4AM4 - chains A and B; structure by X-ray diffraction, 1.68 A resolution.

== Chain A (and B) ==
Protein: Bacterioferritin
From: Blastochloris viridis
Notes: chain B of this document is another copy of the same molecule, construct and numbering; everything in this record applies to it too
Amino-acid sequence (159 residues; each row starts with the number of its first residue):
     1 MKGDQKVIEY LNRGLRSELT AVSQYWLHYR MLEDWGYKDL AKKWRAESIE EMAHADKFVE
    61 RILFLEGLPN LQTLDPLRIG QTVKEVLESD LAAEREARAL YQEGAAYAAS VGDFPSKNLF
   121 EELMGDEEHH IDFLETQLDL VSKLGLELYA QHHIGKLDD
Bound ions: Fe ion site 1: Glu18, Glu51, His54, Glu127; heme Fe: Met52 (shared with Met52(B) of chain B); Fe ion site 2: Glu94, Glu127
Residues lining bound ligands: heme (HEM): Leu19, Val22, Ser23, Trp26, Arg45, Ile49, Met52, Ala55, Asp56, Leu71
From the paper describing this entry:
  - Fe ion coordination: Glu18, Glu51, His54, Glu94, Glu127
  - conformationally variable residues (side-chain flip): Tyr25, Glu127, His130

== Chain A / chain B interface ==
Residue-residue contacts - 30 pairs, chain A then chain B:
  Ser23(A) with Leu71(B)
  Trp26(A) with Asp56(B), hydrogen bond
  Leu27(A) with Pro69(B), hydrophobic
  Arg30(A) with Asp56(B), salt bridge; Val59(B); Glu60(B), salt bridge; Leu63(B)
  Met31(A) with Leu63(B)
  Asp56(A) with Trp26(B), hydrogen bond; Arg30(B), salt bridge
  Val59(A) with Arg30(B)
  Glu60(A) with Arg30(B), salt bridge
  Leu63(A) with Arg30(B); Met31(B)
  Leu68(A) with Gln81(B)
  Pro69(A) with Leu27(B), hydrophobic
  Leu71(A) with Ser23(B); Leu74(B); Leu77(B)
  Gln72(A) with Leu74(B); Asp75(B), hydrogen bond (side chain-backbone); Pro76(B); Leu77(B), hydrogen bond (side chain-backbone)
  Leu74(A) with Leu71(B); Gln72(B)
  Asp75(A) with Gln72(B), hydrogen bond (backbone-side chain)
  Pro76(A) with Gln72(B)
  Leu77(A) with Leu71(B); Gln72(B), hydrogen bond (backbone-side chain)
  Gln81(A) with Leu68(B)
Also at the interface, not in a pair above, chain A (20 interface residues in all): Tyr29, Asp34
Also at the interface, not in a pair above, chain B (20 interface residues in all): Tyr29, Asp34

== In short ==
The chain A/chain B interface involves 20 residues from each chain; the contacts include 6 hydrogen bonds and
4 salt bridges. Polar pairs include Arg30(A)-Asp56(B), Arg30(A)-Glu60(B) and Trp26(A)-Asp56(B). Ligands of
chain A: heme. The paper reports Fe ion coordination by Glu18(A), Glu51(A) and His54(A) among others;
conformational variability at Tyr25(A), Glu127(A) and His130(A).
Both chains are Bacterioferritin (Blastochloris viridis). Entry 4AM4 (Bacterioferritin from Blastochloris
viridis) was determined by X-ray diffraction together with 4AM2 and 4AM5 from the same study.
